PDB entry 7V3P | electron microscopy, 3.60 A resolution | chains A and F of the 4 polymer chains in the assembly

== Chain A ==
Protein: Insulin-like growth factor 1 receptor
Organism: Homo sapiens
Notes: EC 2.7.10.1
UniProt: P08069 (IGF1R_HUMAN); residues -29 to 901 here correspond to UniProt positions 1-931 (UniProt number = residue number + 30)
Amino-acid sequence (931 residues; numbered -29 to 901; the number before each row is that of its first residue; numbers below 1 keep their minus sign (Met-29 is residue -29)):
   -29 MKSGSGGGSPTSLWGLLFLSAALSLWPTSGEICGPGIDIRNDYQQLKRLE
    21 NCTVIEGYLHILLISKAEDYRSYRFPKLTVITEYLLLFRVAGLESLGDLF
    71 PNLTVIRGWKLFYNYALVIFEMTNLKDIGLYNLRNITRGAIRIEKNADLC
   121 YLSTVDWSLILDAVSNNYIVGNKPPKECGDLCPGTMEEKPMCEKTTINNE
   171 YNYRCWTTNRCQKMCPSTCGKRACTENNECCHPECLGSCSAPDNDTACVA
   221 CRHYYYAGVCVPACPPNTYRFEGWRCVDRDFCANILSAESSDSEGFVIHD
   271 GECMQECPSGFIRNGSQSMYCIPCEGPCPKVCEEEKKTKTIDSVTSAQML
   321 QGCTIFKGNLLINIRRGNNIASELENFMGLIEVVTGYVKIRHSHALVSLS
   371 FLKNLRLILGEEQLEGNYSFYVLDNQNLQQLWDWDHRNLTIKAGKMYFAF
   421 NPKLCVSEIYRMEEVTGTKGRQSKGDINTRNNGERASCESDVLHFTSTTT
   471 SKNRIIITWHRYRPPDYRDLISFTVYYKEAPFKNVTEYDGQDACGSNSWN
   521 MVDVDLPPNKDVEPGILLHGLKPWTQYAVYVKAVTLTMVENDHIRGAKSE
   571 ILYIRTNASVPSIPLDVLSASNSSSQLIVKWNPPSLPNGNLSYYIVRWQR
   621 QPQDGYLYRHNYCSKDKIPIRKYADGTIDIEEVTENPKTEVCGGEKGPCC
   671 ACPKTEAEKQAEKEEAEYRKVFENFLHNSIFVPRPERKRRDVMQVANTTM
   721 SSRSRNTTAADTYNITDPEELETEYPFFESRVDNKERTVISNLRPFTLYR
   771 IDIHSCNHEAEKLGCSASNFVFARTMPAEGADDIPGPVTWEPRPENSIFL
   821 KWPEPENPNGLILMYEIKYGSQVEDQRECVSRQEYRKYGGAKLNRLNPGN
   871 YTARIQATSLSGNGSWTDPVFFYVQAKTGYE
Disordered / not traced: -29 to 0, 156-160, 258-265, 294-298, 512-517, 643-669, 705-743, 898-901
Disulfide bonds: Cys3-Cys22, Cys120-Cys148, Cys152-Cys175, Cys162-Cys181, Cys185-Cys194, Cys189-Cys200, Cys201-Cys209, Cys205-Cys218, Cys221-Cys230, Cys234-Cys246, Cys252-Cys273, Cys277-Cys291, Cys302-Cys323, Cys633-Cys849, Cys776-Cys785
Glycans and other covalent adducts: N-acetylglucosamine (NAG) linked to Asn21, Asn105, Asn387
Swiss-Prot annotation at these positions:
  - glycosylation (N-linked (GlcNAc...) asparagine): Asn21, Asn72, Asn105, Asn214, Asn284, Asn387, Asn408, Asn504, Asn577, Asn592, Asn610, Asn717, Asn726, Asn734, Asn870, Asn883

== Chain F ==
Protein: Insulin B chain
Organism: Homo sapiens
UniProt: P01308 (INS_HUMAN); residues 1-30 here correspond to UniProt positions 25-54 (UniProt number = residue number + 24)
Amino-acid sequence (30 residues; each row starts with the number of its first residue):
     1 FVNQHLCGSHLVEALYLVCGERGFFYTPKT

== How chain A and chain F interact ==
Residue-residue contacts (11; chain A residue first):
  Asp8(A) - Tyr26(F)
  Arg10(A) - Phe24(F)
  Arg10(A) - Phe25(F)
  Arg10(A) - Tyr26(F)
  Asn11(A) - Phe24(F)  hydrogen bond (side chain-backbone)
  Asp12(A) - Arg22(F)  salt bridge
  His30(A) - Tyr26(F)
  Leu33(A) - Phe24(F)  hydrophobic
  Ser35(A) - Tyr16(F)
  Arg59(A) - Val12(F)
  Arg59(A) - Glu13(F)  salt bridge
Other interface residues (no listed pair), chain A (9 interface residues in all): Tyr28
Other interface residues (no listed pair), chain F (10 interface residues in all): Ser9, Gly20, Pro28

== In short ==
9 residues of chain A and 10 residues of chain F are in contact; the contacts include 1 hydrogen bond and 2
salt bridges. Among the polar pairs are Asp12(A)-Arg22(F), Arg59(A)-Glu13(F) and Asn11(A)-Phe24(F).
N-acetylglucosamine is covalently linked to Asn21(A), Asn105(A) and Asn387(A).
Chain A is Insulin-like growth factor 1 receptor and chain F is Insulin B chain, both from Homo sapiens; the
structure, Cryo-EM structure of the IGF1R/insulin complex, was determined by electron microscopy.
